PDB entry 1SA0 | X-ray diffraction, 3.58 A resolution | chains D and E of the 5 polymer chains in the assembly

== Chain D ==
Name: Tubulin beta chain
From: Bos taurus
Reference sequence: P02554 (TBB_PIG); residue numbers follow UniProt; this construct covers 1-44, 47-360, 369-445
Sequence (445 residues; row label = number of the first residue in the row; note: 10 numbers in that range are skipped by the numbering (no residue carries them; nothing is unmodelled there)):
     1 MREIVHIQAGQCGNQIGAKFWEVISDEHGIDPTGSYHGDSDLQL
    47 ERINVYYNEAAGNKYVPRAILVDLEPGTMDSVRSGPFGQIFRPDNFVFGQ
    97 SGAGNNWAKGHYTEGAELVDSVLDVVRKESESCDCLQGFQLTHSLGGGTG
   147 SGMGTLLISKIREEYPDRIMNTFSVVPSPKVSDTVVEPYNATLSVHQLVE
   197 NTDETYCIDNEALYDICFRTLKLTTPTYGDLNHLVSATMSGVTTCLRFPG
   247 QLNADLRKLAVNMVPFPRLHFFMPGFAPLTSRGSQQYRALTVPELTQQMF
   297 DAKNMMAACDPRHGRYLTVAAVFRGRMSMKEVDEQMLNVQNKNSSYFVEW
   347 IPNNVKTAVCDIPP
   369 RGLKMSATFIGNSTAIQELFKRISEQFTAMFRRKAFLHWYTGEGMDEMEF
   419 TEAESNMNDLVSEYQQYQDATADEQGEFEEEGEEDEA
Unresolved in the structure: 1, 278-285, 439-455
UniProt features mapped onto this chain:
  - motif: Met1 to Ile4 (MREI motif)
  - binding site (GTP): Gln11, Gly142, Gly144
  - modified residue: Ser40 (Phosphoserine)
  - natural variant: His37 (H37V: In 2nd form)
Ligand contacts:
  - CN2 (2-mercapto-N-[1,2,3,10-tetramethoxy-9-oxo-5,6,7,9-tetrahydro-benzo[a]heptalen-7-yl]acetamide): Val238, Cys241, Leu242, Leu248, Ala250, Lys254, Leu255, Asn258, Met259, Thr314, Val315, Ala316, Ala317, Val318, Asn350, Lys352, Ala354, Ile378
  - GDP (guanosine-5'-diphosphate): Gly10, Gln11, Cys12, Gln15, Ile16, Asn101, Ser140, Gly142, Gly143, Gly144, Thr145, Gly146, Ser147, Val171, Pro173, Val177, Ser178, Asp179, Glu183, Asn206, Leu209, Tyr224, Leu227, Asn228

== Chain E ==
Name: Stathmin 4
From: Rattus norvegicus
Reference sequence: P63043 (STMN4_RAT); residues 5-145 here correspond to UniProt positions 49-189 (UniProt number = residue number + 44)
Sequence (142 residues; numbered 4 to 145; the number before each row is that of its first residue):
     4 ADMEVIELNKCTSGQSFEVILKPPSFDGVPEFNASLPRRRDPSLEEIQKK
    54 LEAAEERRKYQEAELLKHLAEKREHEREVIQKAIEENNNFIKMAKEKLAQ
   104 KMESNKENREAHLAAMLERLQEKDKHAEEVRKNKELKEEASR
Unresolved in the structure: 31-44, 142-145
UniProt features mapped onto this chain:
  - modified residue: Ser46 (Phosphoserine)

== How chain D and chain E interact ==
Residue-residue contacts (17):
  Tyr108(D) - His129(E)
  Tyr108(D) - Ala130(E)  hydrophobic
  Tyr108(D) - Arg134(E)  hydrogen bond (backbone-side chain)
  Ala112(D) - Arg134(E)
  Ser155(D) - Leu123(E)
  Arg158(D) - Met119(E)
  Arg158(D) - Leu123(E)
  Glu159(D) - Leu123(E)
  Glu159(D) - Gln124(E)
  Glu159(D) - Asp127(E)
  His192(D) - Lys126(E)
  Gln193(D) - Lys126(E)  hydrogen bond
  Asn197(D) - Leu123(E)
  Glu411(D) - Lys137(E)
  Gly412(D) - Val133(E)
  Gly412(D) - Asn136(E)  hydrogen bond (backbone-side chain)
  Glu417(D) - His129(E)  salt bridge
Interface residues without a listed pair, chain D (13 interface residues in all): Pro162, Gly410
Interface residues without a listed pair, chain E (13 interface residues in all): Leu120, Glu141

== Summary ==
Chain D and chain E each contribute 13 residues to their interface; the contacts include 3 hydrogen bonds and
1 salt bridge. Polar pairs include Glu417(D)-His129(E), Tyr108(D)-Arg134(E) and Gln193(D)-Lys126(E). Ligands
of chain D: GDP and compound CN2. UniProt lists 3 GTP-binding residues on chain D.
Here chain D is Tubulin beta chain (Bos taurus) and chain E is Stathmin 4 (Rattus norvegicus). Entry 1SA0
(Tubulin-colchicine: stathmin-like domain complex) was determined by X-ray diffraction (same publication as
1SA1).
